PDB entry 7C8E | X-ray diffraction, 3.16 A resolution | chains A and C of the 4 polymer chains in the assembly

[Chain A]
Molecule: 14-3-3 protein epsilon
From: Homo sapiens
UniProt: P62258 (1433E_HUMAN); numbering as in UniProt (aligned over 1-232)
Amino-acid sequence (266 residues; row label = number of the first residue in the row; numbers below 1 keep their minus sign (Met-33 is residue -33)):
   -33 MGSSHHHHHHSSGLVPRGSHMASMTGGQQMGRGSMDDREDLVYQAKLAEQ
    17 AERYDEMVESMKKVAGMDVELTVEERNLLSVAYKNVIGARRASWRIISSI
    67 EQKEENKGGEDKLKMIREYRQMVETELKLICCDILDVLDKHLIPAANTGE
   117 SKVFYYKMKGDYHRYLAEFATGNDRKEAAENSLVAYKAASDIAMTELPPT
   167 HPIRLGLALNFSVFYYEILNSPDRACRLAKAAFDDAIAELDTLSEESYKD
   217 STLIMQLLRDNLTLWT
Not modelled in the structure: -33 to 2
Differences from the reference sequence: initiating methionine (-33); expression tag (-32 to 0)
Swiss-Prot annotation at these positions:
  - site (Interaction with phosphoserine on interacting protein): Arg57, Arg130
  - modified residue: Met1 (N-acetylmethionine), Lys50 (N6-acetyllysine), Ser65 (Phosphoserine), Lys69 (N6-acetyllysine), Lys118 (N6-acetyllysine), Lys123 (N6-acetyllysine), Tyr131 (Phosphotyrosine), Thr137 (Phosphothreonine), Ser210 (Phosphoserine), Thr232 (Phosphothreonine)
  - cross-link: Lys50 (Glycyl lysine isopeptide (Lys-Gly) (interchain with G-Cter in SUMO2))

[Chain C]
Molecule: 9J10
Amino-acid sequence (12 residues; row label = number of the first residue in the row):
     1 LNRTPGRRRNSN
Not modelled in the structure: 1-6
Modified positions: Ser11 (phosphoserine; SEP)
From the paper describing this entry:
  - post-translational modification sites: Ser11

[Chain A / chain C interface]
Residue-residue contacts - 23 pairs, chain A then chain C:
  Lys50(A) with Ser11(C); Asn12(C)
  Arg57(A) with Ser11(C)
  Arg61(A) with Arg8(C)
  Lys123(A) with Asn12(C), hydrogen bond (side chain-backbone)
  Arg130(A) with Arg9(C); Ser11(C)
  Tyr131(A) with Ser11(C)
  Leu175(A) with Asn10(C); Asn12(C)
  Asn176(A) with Ser11(C); Asn12(C), hydrogen bond (side chain-backbone)
  Val179(A) with Arg9(C); Asn10(C)
  Glu183(A) with Arg9(C), salt bridge
  Leu223(A) with Asn10(C)
  Asp226(A) with Arg7(C); Asn10(C)
  Asn227(A) with Arg9(C); Asn10(C), hydrogen bond (side chain-backbone)
  Leu230(A) with Arg7(C); Arg9(C)
  Trp231(A) with Arg9(C)
Other interface residues (no listed pair), chain A (17 interface residues in all): Gly172, Ile220
Interface features reported in the paper:
  - specific contacts: Arg57(A)-Ser11(C), Arg8(C)-Arg61(A)
  - interface residues, chain A: Arg61(A)
  - interface residues, chain C: Asn10(C), Asn12(C)

[Overview]
Chain A and chain C form an interface of 17 and 6 residues respectively; the contacts include 3 hydrogen bonds
and 1 salt bridge. Among the polar pairs are Glu183(A)-Arg9(C), Lys123(A)-Asn12(C) and Asn176(A)-Asn12(C). The
authors report contacts between Arg57(A) and Ser11(C) and Arg8(C) and Arg61(A). From the paper: interface
residues Arg61(A) and Asn10(C) among others; a modification site at Ser11(C).
Chain A is 14-3-3 protein epsilon (Homo sapiens) and chain C is 9J10; the structure, Crystal Structure of
14-3-3 epsilon with 9J10 peptide, was determined by X-ray diffraction.
